Entry 4ZZ2 (X-ray diffraction, 1.45 A resolution); this record covers chain A.

# Chain A
Name: Trifunctional purine biosynthetic protein adenosine-3
Source organism: Homo sapiens
Notes: EC 6.3.4.13, 6.3.3.1, 2.1.2.2; fragment: gar transformylase domain
Reference sequence: P22102 (PUR2_HUMAN); numbering as in UniProt (aligned over 808-1010)
Sequence (210 residues; numbered 807 to 1016; the number before each row is that of its first residue):
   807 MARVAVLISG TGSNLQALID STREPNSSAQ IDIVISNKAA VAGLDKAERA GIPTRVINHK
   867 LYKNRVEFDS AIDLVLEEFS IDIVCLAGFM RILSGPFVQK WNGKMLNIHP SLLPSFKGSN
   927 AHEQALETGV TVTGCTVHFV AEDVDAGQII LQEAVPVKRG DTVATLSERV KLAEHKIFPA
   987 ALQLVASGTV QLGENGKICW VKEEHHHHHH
Unresolved in the structure: 807, 1008-1016
Sequence notes: initiating methionine (807); expression tag (1011-1016)
Residues lining bound ligands:
  - 3YG ((S)-2-({5-[3-(2-Amino-4-oxo-4,7-dihydro-3H-pyrrolo[2,3-d]pyrimidin-6-yl)-propyl]-thiophene-3-carbonyl}-amino)-pentanedioic acid): R871, L892, F895, M896, R897, I898, L899, V904, N913, G924, S925, H944, V946, A947, E948, D949, V950, D951
  - glycinamide ribonucleotide (GAR): G816, T817, G818, S819, N820, A893, G894, M896, I914, H915, P916, G924, S925, K977, E980
Curated features (UniProtKB/Swiss-Prot):
  - active site: H915 (Proton donor)
  - binding site (N(1)-(5-phospho-beta-D-ribosyl)glycinamide): G818 to N820, K977 to E980
  - binding site ((6R)-10-formyltetrahydrofolate): R871, M896 to L899, N913, A947 to D951
  - site: D951 (Raises pKa of active site His)
What the authors report for this chain:
  - binding site for 3YG: R871, M896, R897

# Overview
Ligands of chain A: glycinamide ribonucleotide and compound 3YG. Curated annotation (UniProt) lists
active-site residue H915, 7 N(1)-(5-phospho-beta-D-ribosyl)glycinamide-binding residues and 11
(6R)-10-formyltetrahydrofolate-binding residues. From the paper: a binding site for 3YG at R871, M896 and
R897.
Chain A is Trifunctional purine biosynthetic protein adenosine-3 (Homo sapiens); the structure, Human gar
transformylase in complex with gar and
(s)-2-({5-[3-(2-amino-4-oxo-4,7-dihydro-3H-pyrrolo[2,3-d]pyrimidin-6-yl)-propyl]-thiophene-3-carbonyl}-amino)-pentanedioic
acid, was determined by X-ray diffraction (same publication as 4ZZ1 and 4ZZ3).
